PDB entry 5KCE | X-ray diffraction, 1.85 A resolution | chains A and B of the 4 polymer chains in the assembly

# Chain A (and B)
Protein: Estrogen receptor
Source organism: Homo sapiens
Notes: fragment: ligand-binding domain; chain B of this document is another copy of the same molecule, construct and numbering; everything in this record applies to it too
Reference sequence: P03372 (ESR1_HUMAN), isoform P03372-3; residues 298-554 here correspond to UniProt positions 125-381 (UniProt number = residue number - 173)
Amino-acid sequence (257 residues; row label = number of the first residue in the row):
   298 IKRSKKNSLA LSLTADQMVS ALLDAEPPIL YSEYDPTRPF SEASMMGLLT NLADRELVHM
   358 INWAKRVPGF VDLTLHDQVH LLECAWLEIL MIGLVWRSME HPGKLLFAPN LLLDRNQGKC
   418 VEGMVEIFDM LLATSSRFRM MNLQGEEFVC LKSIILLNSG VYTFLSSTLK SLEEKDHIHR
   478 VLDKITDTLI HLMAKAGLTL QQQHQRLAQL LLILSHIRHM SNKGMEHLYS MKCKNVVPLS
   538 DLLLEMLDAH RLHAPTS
Unresolved in the structure: 298-302, 332-340, 458-472, 550-554 (chain B: 298-304, 530-534, 549-554)
Sequence notes: engineered mutation Ser-537 (Tyr364 in P03372)
Small-molecule neighbours: N-methyl (OB3; (1S,2R,4S)-N-(2-chlorophenyl)-5,6-bis(4-hydroxyphenyl)-N-methyl-7-oxabicyclo[2.2.1]hept-5-ene-2-sulfonamide): Met-343, Leu-346, Thr-347, Ala-350, Glu-353, Leu-384, Leu-387, Met-388, Leu-391, Arg-394, Phe-404, Val-418, Glu-419, Gly-420, Met-421, Ile-424, Phe-425, Leu-428, Gly-521, His-524, Leu-525, Met-528, Leu-536, Leu-540
What the authors report for this chain:
  - mutagenesis - Y537S: increased stability (citing earlier work)

# Interface between chain A and chain B
Contacting residue pairs (61):
  Asp-426(A) / Thr-460(B)
  Asp-426(A) / Leu-462(B)
  Met-427(A) / Tyr-459(B)
  Met-427(A) / Thr-460(B)
  Leu-429(A) / Leu-462(B)  hydrophobic
  Ala-430(A) / Tyr-459(B)
  Ala-430(A) / Phe-461(B)
  Ala-430(A) / Leu-462(B)
  Arg-434(A) / Tyr-459(B)  hydrogen bond
  Arg-434(A) / His-476(B)  hydrogen bond
  Met-437(A) / Leu-469(B)  hydrophobic
  Ile-451(A) / Leu-509(B)  hydrophobic
  Asn-455(A) / Leu-509(B)  hydrogen bond (side chain-backbone)
  Asn-455(A) / Ser-512(B)
  Asn-455(A) / His-513(B)  hydrogen bond (backbone-side chain)
  His-476(A) / Arg-434(B)  hydrogen bond
  Asp-480(A) / Gln-502(B)
  Asp-480(A) / Gln-506(B)  hydrogen bond
  Thr-483(A) / His-501(B)
  Thr-483(A) / Ala-505(B)
  Asp-484(A) / Gln-498(B)  hydrogen bond
  Asp-484(A) / His-501(B)  salt bridge
  Asp-484(A) / Gln-502(B)  hydrogen bond
  Ile-487(A) / His-501(B)
  Leu-497(A) / Leu-497(B)  hydrophobic
  Gln-498(A) / Asp-484(B)  hydrogen bond
  His-501(A) / Thr-483(B)
  His-501(A) / Ile-487(B)
  His-501(A) / Leu-497(B)
  His-501(A) / Leu-504(B)
  Gln-502(A) / Asp-480(B)
  Gln-502(A) / Asp-484(B)  hydrogen bond
  Leu-504(A) / His-501(B)
  Ala-505(A) / Thr-483(B)
  Ala-505(A) / Leu-508(B)  hydrophobic
  Gln-506(A) / Asp-480(B)  hydrogen bond
  Leu-508(A) / Ala-505(B)  hydrophobic
  Leu-508(A) / Leu-508(B)  hydrophobic
  Leu-508(A) / Leu-509(B)  hydrophobic
  Leu-509(A) / Ile-451(B)  hydrophobic
  Leu-509(A) / Asn-455(B)  hydrogen bond (backbone-side chain)
  Leu-509(A) / Leu-508(B)  hydrophobic
  Leu-509(A) / Leu-511(B)  hydrophobic
  Ile-510(A) / Tyr-459(B)
  Leu-511(A) / Ser-512(B)  hydrogen bond (backbone-side chain)
  Ser-512(A) / Ser-512(B)  hydrogen bond (backbone-side chain)
  Ser-512(A) / Arg-515(B)  hydrogen bond
  His-513(A) / Tyr-459(B)  hydrogen bond (side chain-backbone)
  His-513(A) / Arg-515(B)
  Arg-515(A) / Ser-512(B)
  Arg-515(A) / His-513(B)
  Arg-515(A) / His-516(B)
  His-516(A) / Arg-515(B)  hydrogen bond
  His-516(A) / Asn-519(B)  hydrogen bond
  Asn-519(A) / His-516(B)  hydrogen bond
  Asn-519(A) / Asn-519(B)
  Asn-519(A) / Lys-520(B)
  Lys-520(A) / Asn-519(B)
  Lys-520(A) / Tyr-526(B)
  Glu-523(A) / Glu-523(B)
  Glu-523(A) / Tyr-526(B)  hydrogen bond
Also at the interface, not in a pair above, chain A (34 interface residues in all): Arg-412, Leu-479, His-547
Also at the interface, not in a pair above, chain B (32 interface residues in all): Leu-479

# Overview
34 residues of chain A face 32 of chain B across their interface, with 20 hydrogen bonds and 1 salt bridge.
Polar contacts include Asp-484(A)/His-501(B), Arg-434(A)/Tyr-459(B) and Arg-434(A)/His-476(B). Ligands of
chain A: N-methyl. From the paper: Y537S of chain A increases stability.
Both chains are Estrogen receptor (Homo sapiens). Entry 5KCE (Crystal Structure of the ER-alpha Ligand-binding
Domain (Y537S) in Complex with an N-methyl, 2-chlorobenzyl OBHS-N derivative) was determined by X-ray
diffraction (same publication as 5KCC, 5KCD, 5KCF, 5KCT, 5KCU, 5KCW and 5KD9).
